2GO3 - chain A; structure by X-ray diffraction, 2.00 A resolution.

== Chain A ==
Molecule: UDP-3-O-[3-hydroxymyristoyl] N-acetylglucosamine deacetylase
From: Aquifex aeolicus
Notes: EC 3.5.1.-; fragment: delta 11 C-terminal deletion
Reference sequence: O67648 (LPXC_AQUAE); aligned to UniProt positions 1-267 over residues 1-267
Sequence (267 residues; row label = number of the first residue in the row; note: 12 numbers in that range are skipped by the numbering (no residue carries them; nothing is unmodelled there)):
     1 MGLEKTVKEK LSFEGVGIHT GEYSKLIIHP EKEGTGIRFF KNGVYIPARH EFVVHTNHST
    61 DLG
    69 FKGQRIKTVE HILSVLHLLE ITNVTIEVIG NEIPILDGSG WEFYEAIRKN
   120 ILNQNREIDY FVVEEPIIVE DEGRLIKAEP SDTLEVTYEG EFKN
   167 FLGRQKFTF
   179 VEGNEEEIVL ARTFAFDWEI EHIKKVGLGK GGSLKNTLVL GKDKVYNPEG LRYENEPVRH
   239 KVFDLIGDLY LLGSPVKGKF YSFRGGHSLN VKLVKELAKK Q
Not modelled in the structure: 1
Differences from the reference sequence: engineered mutation Ala-193 (Cys181 in O67648)
Bound ions: Zn2+ site 1: His-29, Glu-95 (shared with 2 residues of chain B); Zn2+ site 2: His-58, His-200 (together with chloride ion, imidazole); Zn2+ site 3: His-79, His-238, Asp-242 (together with imidazole)
Reported in the primary citation:
  - Zn2+ coordination: His-79, His-238, Asp-242
  - binding site for imidazole: His-58
  - catalytic residues: Glu-78, Thr-191, His-265 (citing earlier work)

== Overview ==
His-29 and Glu-95 form the Zn2+ site 1. His-58 and His-200 form the Zn2+ site 2. The paper reports catalytic
residues Glu-78, Thr-191 and His-265; a binding site for imidazole at His-58.
Chain A is UDP-3-O-[3-hydroxymyristoyl] N-acetylglucosamine deacetylase (Aquifex aeolicus); the structure,
Crystal structure of Aquifex aeolicus LpxC complexed with imidazole, was determined by X-ray diffraction,
deposited together with 2GO4.
